Entry 6UQ2 (X-ray diffraction, 3.20 A resolution); this record covers chains A and F of the 13 polymer chains in the assembly.

# Chain A
Molecule: DNA-directed RNA polymerase II subunit RPB1
Organism: Saccharomyces cerevisiae (strain ATCC 204508 / S288c)
Notes: EC 2.7.7.6
Reference sequence: P04050 (RPB1_YEAST); residue numbers follow UniProt; this construct covers 1-1733
Chain sequence (1733 residues; each row starts with the number of its first residue):
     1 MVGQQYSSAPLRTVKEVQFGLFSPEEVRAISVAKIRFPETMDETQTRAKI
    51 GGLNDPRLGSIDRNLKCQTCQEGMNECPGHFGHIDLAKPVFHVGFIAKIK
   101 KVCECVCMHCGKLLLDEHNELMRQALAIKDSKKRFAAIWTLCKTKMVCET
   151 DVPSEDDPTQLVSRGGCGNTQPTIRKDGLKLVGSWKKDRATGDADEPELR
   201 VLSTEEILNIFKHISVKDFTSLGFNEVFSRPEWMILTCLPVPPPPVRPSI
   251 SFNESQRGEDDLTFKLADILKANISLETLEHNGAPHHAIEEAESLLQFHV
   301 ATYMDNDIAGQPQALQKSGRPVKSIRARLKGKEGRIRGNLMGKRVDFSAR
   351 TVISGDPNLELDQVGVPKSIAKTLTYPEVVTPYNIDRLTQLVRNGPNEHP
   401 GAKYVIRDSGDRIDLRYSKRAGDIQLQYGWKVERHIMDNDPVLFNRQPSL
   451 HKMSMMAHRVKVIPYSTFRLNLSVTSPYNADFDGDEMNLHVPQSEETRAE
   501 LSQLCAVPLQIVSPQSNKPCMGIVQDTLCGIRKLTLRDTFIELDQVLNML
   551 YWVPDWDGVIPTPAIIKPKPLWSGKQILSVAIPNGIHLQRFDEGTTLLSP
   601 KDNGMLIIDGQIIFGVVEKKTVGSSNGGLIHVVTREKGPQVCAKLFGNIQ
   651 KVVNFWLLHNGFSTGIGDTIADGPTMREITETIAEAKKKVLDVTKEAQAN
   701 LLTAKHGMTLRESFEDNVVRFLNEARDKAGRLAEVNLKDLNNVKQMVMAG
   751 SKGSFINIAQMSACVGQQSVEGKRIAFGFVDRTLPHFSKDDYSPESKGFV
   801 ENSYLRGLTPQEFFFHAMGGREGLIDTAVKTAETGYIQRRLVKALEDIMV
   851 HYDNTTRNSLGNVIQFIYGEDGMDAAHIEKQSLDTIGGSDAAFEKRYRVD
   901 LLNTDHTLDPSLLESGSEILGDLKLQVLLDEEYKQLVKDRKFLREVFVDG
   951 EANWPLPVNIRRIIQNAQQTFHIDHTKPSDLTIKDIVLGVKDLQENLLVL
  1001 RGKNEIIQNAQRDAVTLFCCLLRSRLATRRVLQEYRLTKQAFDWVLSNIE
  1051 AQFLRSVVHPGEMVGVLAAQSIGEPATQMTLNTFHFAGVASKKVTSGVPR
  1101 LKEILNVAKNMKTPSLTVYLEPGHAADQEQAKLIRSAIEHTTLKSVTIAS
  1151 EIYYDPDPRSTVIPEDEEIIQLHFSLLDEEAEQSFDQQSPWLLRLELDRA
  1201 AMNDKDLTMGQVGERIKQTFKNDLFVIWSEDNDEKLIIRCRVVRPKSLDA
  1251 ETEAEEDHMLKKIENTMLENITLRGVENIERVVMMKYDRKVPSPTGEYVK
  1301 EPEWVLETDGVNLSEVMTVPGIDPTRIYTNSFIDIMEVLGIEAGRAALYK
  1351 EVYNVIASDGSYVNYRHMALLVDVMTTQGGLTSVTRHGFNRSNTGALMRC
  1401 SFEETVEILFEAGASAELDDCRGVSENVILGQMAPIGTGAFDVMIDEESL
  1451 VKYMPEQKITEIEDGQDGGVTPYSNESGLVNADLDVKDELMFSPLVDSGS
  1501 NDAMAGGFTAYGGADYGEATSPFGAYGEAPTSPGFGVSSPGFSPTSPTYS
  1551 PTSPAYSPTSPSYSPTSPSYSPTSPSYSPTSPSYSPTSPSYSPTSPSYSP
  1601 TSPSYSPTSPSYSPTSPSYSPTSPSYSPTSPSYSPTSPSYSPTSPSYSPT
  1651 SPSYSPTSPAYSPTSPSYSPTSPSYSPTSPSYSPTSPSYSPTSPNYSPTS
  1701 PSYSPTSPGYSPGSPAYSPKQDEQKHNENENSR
Unresolved in the structure: 1-2, 154-160, 187-198, 250-256, 1082-1091, 1177-1187, 1244-1256, 1447-1733
Bound ions: Zn2+ site 1: Cys-67, Cys-70, Cys-77, His-80; Zn2+ site 2: Cys-107, Cys-110, Cys-167; Mg2+: Asp-483, Asp-485 (shared with 1 residue of chain R)
Curated features (UniProtKB/Swiss-Prot):
  - region: Pro-248 to Asp-260 (Lid loop), Asn-306 to Lys-323 (Rudder loop), Pro-810 to Glu-822 (Bridging helix)
  - binding site (Zn(2+)): Cys-67, Cys-70, Cys-77, His-80, Cys-107, Cys-110, Cys-148, Cys-167
  - binding site (Mg(2+)): Asp-481, Asp-483, Asp-485
  - modified residue: Thr-1471 (Phosphothreonine)
  - cross-link (Glycyl lysine isopeptide (Lys-Gly)): Lys-695 (interchain with G-Cter in ubiquitin), Lys-1246 (interchain with G-Cter in ubiquitin), Lys-1350 (interchain with G-Cter in ubiquitin)

# Chain F
Molecule: DNA-directed RNA polymerases I, II, and III subunit RPABC2
Organism: Saccharomyces cerevisiae (strain ATCC 204508 / S288c)
Reference sequence: P20435 (RPAB2_YEAST); numbering as in UniProt (aligned over 1-155)
Chain sequence (155 residues; each row starts with the number of its first residue):
     1 MSDYEEAFNDGNENFEDFDVEHFSDEETYEEKPQFKDGETTDANGKTIVT
    51 GGNGPEDFQQHEQIRRKTLKEKAIPKDQRATTPYMTKYERARILGTRALQ
   101 ISMNAPVFVDLEGETDPLRIAMKELAEKKIPLVIRRYLPDGSFEDWSVEE
   151 LIVDL
Unresolved in the structure: 1-68, 155
Curated features (UniProtKB/Swiss-Prot):
  - region: Leu-111 to Leu-132 (Leucine-zipper)
  - modified residue: Ser-24 (Phosphoserine)

# Interface between chain A and chain F
Pairs across the interface - 53 pairs, chain A then chain F:
  Val-379(A) / Ser-102(F)
  Val-380(A) / Asn-104(F)  hydrogen bond (backbone-side chain)
  Thr-381(A) / Ser-102(F)
  Thr-381(A) / Asn-104(F)
  Pro-382(A) / Asn-104(F)
  Tyr-383(A) / Thr-115(F)
  Glu-495(A) / Ala-98(F)
  Glu-495(A) / Leu-99(F)
  Glu-495(A) / Pro-117(F)
  Glu-496(A) / Gly-95(F)
  Glu-496(A) / Leu-99(F)
  Ala-499(A) / Gly-95(F)
  Ala-499(A) / Leu-118(F)  hydrophobic
  Gln-503(A) / Arg-90(F)  hydrogen bond
  Gln-503(A) / Ala-91(F)
  Leu-504(A) / Lys-87(F)
  His-851(A) / Pro-139(F)
  Tyr-852(A) / Thr-81(F)
  Tyr-852(A) / Glu-89(F)  hydrogen bond
  Tyr-852(A) / Arg-136(F)
  Tyr-852(A) / Tyr-137(F)
  Asp-853(A) / Pro-139(F)
  Arg-857(A) / Pro-139(F)
  Arg-1001(A) / Ala-80(F)
  Arg-1001(A) / Pro-83(F)
  Gly-1002(A) / Ala-80(F)
  Leu-1054(A) / Tyr-84(F)
  Arg-1055(A) / Asp-154(F)  salt bridge
  His-1059(A) / Thr-86(F)
  His-1059(A) / Lys-87(F)  hydrogen bond (side chain-backbone)
  Pro-1060(A) / Thr-86(F)
  Glu-1062(A) / Tyr-88(F)  hydrogen bond
  Met-1433(A) / Arg-92(F)
  Gly-1437(A) / Tyr-88(F)
  Thr-1438(A) / Tyr-88(F)
  Thr-1438(A) / Arg-92(F)
  Phe-1441(A) / Tyr-88(F)
  Phe-1441(A) / Glu-89(F)
  Phe-1441(A) / Arg-92(F)
  Phe-1441(A) / Ile-134(F)  hydrophobic
  Phe-1441(A) / Arg-135(F)
  Asp-1442(A) / Val-133(F)
  Asp-1442(A) / Ile-134(F)
  Asp-1442(A) / Arg-135(F)  hydrogen bond (backbone-backbone)
  Val-1443(A) / Arg-92(F)
  Val-1443(A) / Val-133(F)
  Met-1444(A) / Leu-132(F)
  Met-1444(A) / Val-133(F)  hydrogen bond (backbone-backbone)
  Met-1444(A) / Arg-135(F)
  Ile-1445(A) / Pro-131(F)
  Ile-1445(A) / Val-133(F)
  Asp-1446(A) / Pro-131(F)  hydrogen bond (backbone-backbone)
  Asp-1446(A) / Ser-147(F)
Also at the interface, not in a pair above, chain A (34 interface residues in all): Tyr-428, Ser-502, Asp-874, Arg-1422
Also at the interface, not in a pair above, chain F (36 interface residues in all): Thr-82, Ile-93, Thr-96, Ile-101, Ala-105, Val-107, Leu-138

# Summary
The interface between chain A and chain F involves 34 residues on one side and 36 on the other; the contacts
include 8 hydrogen bonds and 1 salt bridge. Polar contacts include Arg-1055(A)/Asp-154(F),
Val-380(A)/Asn-104(F) and Gln-503(A)/Arg-90(F).
Here chain A is DNA-directed RNA polymerase II subunit RPB1 and chain F is DNA-directed RNA polymerases I, II,
and III subunit RPABC2, both from Saccharomyces cerevisiae (strain ATCC 204508 / S288c). Entry 6UQ2 (RNA
polymerase II elongation complex with dG in state 1) was determined by X-ray diffraction (same publication as
6UPX, 6UPY, 6UPZ, 6UQ0, 6UQ1 and 6UQ3).
